4LTD - chain A; structure by X-ray diffraction, 2.19 A resolution.

== Chain A ==
Name: NADH-dependent FMN reductase
Source organism: EDTA-degrading bacterium BNC1
Notes: EC 1.5.1.42
Reference sequence: Q9F9T2 (Q9F9T2_9PROT); numbering as in UniProt (aligned over 1-197)
Chain sequence (197 residues; numbered 1 to 197; the number before each row is that of its first residue):
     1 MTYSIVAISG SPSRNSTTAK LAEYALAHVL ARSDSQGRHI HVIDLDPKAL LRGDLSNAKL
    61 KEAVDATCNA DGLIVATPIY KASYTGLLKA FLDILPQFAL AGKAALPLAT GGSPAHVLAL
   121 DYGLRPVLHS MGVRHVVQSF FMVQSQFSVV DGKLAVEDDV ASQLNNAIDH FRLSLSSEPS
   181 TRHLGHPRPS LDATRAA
Unresolved in the structure: 1, 149-153, 194-197
Modified / non-standard residues: Mse1 (selenomethionine); Mse131 (selenomethionine; parent Met); Mse142 (selenomethionine; parent Met)
Differences from the reference sequence: conflict Mse142 (Leu in Q9F9T2)
From the paper describing this entry:
  - self-association interface (contacts with another copy of this molecule); pairs are residue here / residue on that copy: Tyr80-Lys89 (backbone contact), Lys81-Leu95, Ala82-Tyr122 (backbone contact), Ser83-Tyr122, Gly86-Asp93 (backbone contact), Lys89-Tyr84
  - binding site for phosphate ion: Ser11, Thr18
  - catalytic residues: Gly112 (proposed by the authors, not directly observed)

== Summary ==
From the paper: the catalytic residue Gly112; a binding site for phosphate ion at Ser11 and Thr18.
Chain A is NADH-dependent FMN reductase (EDTA-degrading bacterium BNC1); the structure, Crystal structures of
NADH:FMN oxidoreductase (EMOB) - apo form, was determined by X-ray diffraction (same publication as 4LTM and
4LTN).
